8ROR - chains 1 and L of the 3 polymer chains in the assembly; structure by electron microscopy, 2.39 A resolution.

[Chain 1]
Name: Adhesin P1
Organism: Mycoplasmoides pneumoniae M129
UniProt: P11311 (ADP1_MYCPN); residue numbers follow UniProt; this construct covers 60-1516
Amino-acid sequence (1457 residues; numbered 60 to 1516; the number before each row is that of its first residue):
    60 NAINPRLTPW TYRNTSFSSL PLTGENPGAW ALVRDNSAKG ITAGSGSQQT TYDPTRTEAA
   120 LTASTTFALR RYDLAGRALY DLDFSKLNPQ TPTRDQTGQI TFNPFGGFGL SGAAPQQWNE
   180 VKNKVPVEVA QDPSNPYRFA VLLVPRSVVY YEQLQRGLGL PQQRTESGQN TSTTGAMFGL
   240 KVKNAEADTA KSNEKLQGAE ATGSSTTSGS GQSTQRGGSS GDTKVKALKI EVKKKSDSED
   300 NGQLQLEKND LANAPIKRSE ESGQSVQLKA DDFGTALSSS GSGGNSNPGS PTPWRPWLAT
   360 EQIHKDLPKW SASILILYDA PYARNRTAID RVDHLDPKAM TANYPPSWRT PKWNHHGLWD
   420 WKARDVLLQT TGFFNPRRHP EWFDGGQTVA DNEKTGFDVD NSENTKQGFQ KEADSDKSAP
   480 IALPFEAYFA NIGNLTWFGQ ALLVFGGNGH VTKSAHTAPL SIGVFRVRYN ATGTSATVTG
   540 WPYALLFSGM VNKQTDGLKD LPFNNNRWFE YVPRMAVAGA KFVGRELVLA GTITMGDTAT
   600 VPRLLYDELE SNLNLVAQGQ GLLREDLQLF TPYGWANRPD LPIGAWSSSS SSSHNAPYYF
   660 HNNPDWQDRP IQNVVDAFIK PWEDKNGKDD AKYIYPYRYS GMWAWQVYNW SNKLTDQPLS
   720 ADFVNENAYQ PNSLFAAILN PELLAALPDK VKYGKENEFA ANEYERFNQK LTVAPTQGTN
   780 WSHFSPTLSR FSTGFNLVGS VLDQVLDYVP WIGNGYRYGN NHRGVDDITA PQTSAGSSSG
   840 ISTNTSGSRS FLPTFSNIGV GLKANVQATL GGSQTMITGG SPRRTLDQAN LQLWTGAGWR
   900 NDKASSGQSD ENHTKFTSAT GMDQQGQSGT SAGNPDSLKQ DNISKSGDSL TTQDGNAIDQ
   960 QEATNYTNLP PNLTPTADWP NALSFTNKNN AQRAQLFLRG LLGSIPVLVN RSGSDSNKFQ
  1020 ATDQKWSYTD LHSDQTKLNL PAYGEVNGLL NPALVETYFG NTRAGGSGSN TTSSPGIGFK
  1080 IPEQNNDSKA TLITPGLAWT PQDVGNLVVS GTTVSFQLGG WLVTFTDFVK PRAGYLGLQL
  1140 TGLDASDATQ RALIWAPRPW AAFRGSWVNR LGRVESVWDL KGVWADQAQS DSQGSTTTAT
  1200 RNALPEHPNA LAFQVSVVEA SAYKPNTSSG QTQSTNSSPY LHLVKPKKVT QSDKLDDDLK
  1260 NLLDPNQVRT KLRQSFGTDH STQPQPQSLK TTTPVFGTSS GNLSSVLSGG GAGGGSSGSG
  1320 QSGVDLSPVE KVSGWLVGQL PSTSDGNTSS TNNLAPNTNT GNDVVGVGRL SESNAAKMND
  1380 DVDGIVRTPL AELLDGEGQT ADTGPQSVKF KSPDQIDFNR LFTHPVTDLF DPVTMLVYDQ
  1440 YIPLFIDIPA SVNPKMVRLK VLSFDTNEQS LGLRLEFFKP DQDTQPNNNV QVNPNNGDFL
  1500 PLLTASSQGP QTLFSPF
Unresolved in the structure: 104-106, 224-228, 264-267, 337-348, 832-846, 872-887, 925-927, 1068-1070, 1193-1201, 1227-1232, 1308-1323, 1343-1348, 1483-1492
UniProt features mapped onto this chain:
  - region: Gly1403 to Ile1415 (Cytadherence epitope)

[Chain L]
Name: Light Chain Fab
Organism: Mus musculus
Notes: antibody fragment or engineered binder
Amino-acid sequence (218 residues; row label = number of the first residue in the row; numbers below 1 keep their minus sign (Val-1 is residue -1)):
    -1 VLMTQTPLSL PVSLGDQASI SCRFSQTIVH SNGATYLEWY LQRPGQSPKL LIYKVSNRFS
    59 GVPDRFSGSG SGTDFTLKIS RVEAEDLGVY YCFQGSHVPW TFGGGTKLEI KRADAAPTVS
   119 IFPPSSEQLT SGGASVVCFL NNFYPKDINV KWKIDGSERQ NGVLNSWTDQ DSKDSTYSMS
   179 STLTLTKDEY ERHNSYTCEA THKTSTSPIV KSFNRNEC
Disulfide bonds: Cys20-Cys90, Cys136-Cys196

[Chain 1 / chain L interface]
Pairs across the interface - 18 pairs, chain 1 then chain L:
  Pro192(1) with Thr25(L)
  Ser193(1) with Thr25(L)
  Arg584(1) with Arg21(L); Phe22(L), hydrogen bond (side chain-backbone); Thr71(L), hydrogen bond; Asp72(L), salt bridge
  Pro1431(1) with His28(L); Asn30(L)
  Val1432(1) with His28(L), hydrogen bond (backbone-side chain); Tyr34(L), hydrophobic; Gly93(L); Trp98(L), hydrophobic
  Thr1433(1) with Val96(L); Trp98(L)
  Met1434(1) with His28(L); Ser29(L)
  Leu1435(1) with Val96(L), hydrophobic
  Arg1457(1) with Val96(L), hydrogen bond (side chain-backbone)
Other interface residues (no listed pair), chain 1 (10 interface residues in all): Asp1430
Other interface residues (no listed pair), chain L (13 interface residues in all): Ser94

[Overview]
Chain 1 and chain L form an interface of 10 and 13 residues respectively; the contacts include 4 hydrogen
bonds and 1 salt bridge. Polar pairs include Arg584(1)-Asp72(L), Arg584(1)-Phe22(L) and Arg584(1)-Thr71(L).
Here chain 1 is Adhesin P1 (Mycoplasmoides pneumoniae M129) and chain L is Light Chain Fab (Mus musculus).
Entry 8ROR (Single-particle cryo-EM of Mycoplasma pneumoniae adhesin P1 complexed with the anti-adhesive Fab
fragment) was determined by electron microscopy.
